4Q01 - chain A; structure by X-ray diffraction, 1.29 A resolution.

== Chain A ==
Molecule: K-Ras
Source organism: Homo sapiens
Notes: EC 3.6.5.2
UniProtKB: P01116 (RASK_HUMAN); residues 1-169 here = UniProt positions 1-169
Amino-acid sequence (169 residues; row label = number of the first residue in the row):
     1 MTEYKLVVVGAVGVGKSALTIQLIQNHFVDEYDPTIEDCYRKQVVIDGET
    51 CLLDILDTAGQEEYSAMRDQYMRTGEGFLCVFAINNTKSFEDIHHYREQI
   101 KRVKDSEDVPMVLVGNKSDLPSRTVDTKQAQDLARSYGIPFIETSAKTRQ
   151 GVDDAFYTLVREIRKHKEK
Disordered / not traced: 167-169
Sequence notes: engineered mutation Val-12 (Gly in P01116), Cys-39 (Ser in P01116), Ser-118 (Cys in P01116)
Swiss-Prot annotation at these positions:
  - motif: Tyr-32 to Asp-38, Tyr-40 (Effector region)
  - binding site (GTP): Gly-10, Ala-11, Gly-13 to Ala-18, Val-29 to Thr-35, Ala-59, Gly-60, Asn-116, Lys-117, Asp-119
  - modified residue: Met-1 (N-acetylmethionine), Thr-2 (N-acetylthreonine), Lys-104 (N6-acetyllysine)
  - glycosylation: Thr-35 (Microbial infection: O-linked (Glc) threonine)
  - natural variant: Lys-5 (K5E: In NS3; K5N: In GASC), Gly-10 (G10GG: In AML), Val-12 (G12V: In GASC; this construct carries the variant), Gly-13 (G13D: In GASC, JMML and OES; G13R: In pylocytic astrocytoma), Val-14 (V14I: In NS3), Leu-19 (L19F: In OES), Gln-22 (Q22E: In CFC2; Q22R: In NS3), Pro-34 (P34L: In NS3; P34Q: In NS3; P34R: In CFC2), Ile-36 (I36M: In NS3), Thr-58 (T58I: In NS3), Ala-59 (A59T: In GASC), Gly-60 (G60R: In CFC2; G60S: In NS3), 5 further natural variant entries in UniProt
  - mutagenesis: Asp-38 (D38A: Decreased interaction with MAPKAP1/SIN1), Tyr-40 (Y40A: Decreased interaction with MAPKAP1/SIN1), Gln-61 (Q61L: Promotes GTP binding)
Glycans and other covalent adducts: naphthalene-1-thiol (2XH) linked to Cys-39
Metal / ion sites: Mg2+: Ser-17 (together with GDP)
Residues lining bound ligands:
  - naphthalene-1-thiol (2XH): Lys-5, Leu-6, Val-7, Tyr-40, Arg-41, Asp-54, Ile-55, Leu-56, Tyr-71, Thr-74, Gly-75
  - GDP (guanosine-5'-diphosphate): Ala-11, Val-12, Gly-13, Val-14, Gly-15, Lys-16, Ser-17, Ala-18, Phe-28, Val-29, Asp-30, Glu-31, Tyr-32, Asn-116, Lys-117, Asp-119, Leu-120, Ser-145, Ala-146, Lys-147

== In short ==
Chain A binds GDP. Naphthalene-1-thiol is covalently linked to Cys-39. Curated annotation (UniProt) lists 20
GTP-binding residues and 3 mutagenesis sites.
Chain A is K-Ras (Homo sapiens); the structure, Second-site screening of K-Ras in the presence of covalently
attached first-site ligands, was determined by X-ray diffraction (same publication as 4PZY, 4PZZ, 4Q02 and
4Q03).
